Entry 6TMJ (electron microscopy, 3.50 A resolution); this record covers chains d2 and N2 of the 15 polymer chains in the assembly.

# Chain d2
Name: ATP synthase subunit delta
From: Toxoplasma gondii (strain ATCC 50853 / GT1)
UniProtKB: A0A125YRE2 (A0A125YRE2_TOXGG); residue numbers follow UniProt; this construct covers 1-183
Chain sequence (183 residues; numbered 1 to 183; the number before each row is that of its first residue):
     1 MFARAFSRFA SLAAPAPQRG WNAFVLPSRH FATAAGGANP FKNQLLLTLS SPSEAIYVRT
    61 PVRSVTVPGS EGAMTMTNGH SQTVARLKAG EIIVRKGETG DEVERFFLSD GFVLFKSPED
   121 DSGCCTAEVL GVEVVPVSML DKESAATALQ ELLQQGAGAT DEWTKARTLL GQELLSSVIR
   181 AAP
Disordered / not traced: 1-40

# Chain N2
Name: subunit c
From: Toxoplasma gondii (strain ATCC 50853 / GT1)
UniProtKB: A0A125YJV2 (A0A125YJV2_TOXGG); numbering as in UniProt (aligned over 1-166)
Chain sequence (166 residues; row label = number of the first residue in the row):
     1 MFFSRLSLSA LKAAPAREAL PGLLSRQSFS SAGFSQFSSQ KFFFSPSRNF SQSPLFQKHT
    61 PVHCNQRIAS ALVPTQQPAM TRQNPYAMQV GARYDAGVAS LSAAIALMSV GGVAQGIGSL
   121 FAALVSGTAR NPSIKEDLFT YTLIGMGFLE FLGIICVLMS AVLLYS
Disordered / not traced: 1-95

# Chain d2 / chain N2 interface
Contacting residue pairs - 5 pairs, chain d2 then chain N2:
  Glu-71(d2) with Arg-130(N2), salt bridge
  Lys-88(d2) with Arg-130(N2), hydrogen bond (side chain-backbone)
  Glu-173(d2) with Asn-131(N2); Ser-133(N2), hydrogen bond
  Arg-180(d2) with Pro-132(N2)
Interface residues without a listed pair, chain d2 (6 interface residues in all): Gln-172, Ser-176
Interface residues without a listed pair, chain N2 (6 interface residues in all): Ala-129, Ile-134

# Overview
Chain d2 and chain N2 each contribute 6 residues to their interface, with 2 hydrogen bonds and 1 salt bridge.
Among the polar pairs are Glu-71(d2)/Arg-130(N2), Lys-88(d2)/Arg-130(N2) and Glu-173(d2)/Ser-133(N2).
Chain d2 is ATP synthase subunit delta and chain N2 is subunit c, both from Toxoplasma gondii (strain ATCC
50853 / GT1); the structure, Cryo-EM structure of Toxoplasma gondii mitochondrial ATP synthase dimer,
rotor-stator model, was determined by electron microscopy, deposited together with 6TMG, 6TMH, 6TMI, 6TMK and
6TML.
